Entry 5EIM (X-ray diffraction, 1.54 A resolution); this record covers chains A and C.

Chain A:
Name: YTH domain-containing protein mmi1
Source organism: Schizosaccharomyces pombe 972h-
Reference sequence: O74958 (MMI1_SCHPO); residue numbers follow UniProt; this construct covers 326-488
Sequence (163 residues; row label = number of the first residue in the row):
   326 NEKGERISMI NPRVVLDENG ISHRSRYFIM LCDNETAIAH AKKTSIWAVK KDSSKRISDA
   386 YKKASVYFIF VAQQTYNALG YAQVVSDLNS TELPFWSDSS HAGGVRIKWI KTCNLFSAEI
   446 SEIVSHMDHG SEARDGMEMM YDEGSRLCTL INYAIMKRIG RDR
Disordered / not traced: 326-329, 487-488
From the paper describing this entry:
  - binding site for the 8-nt RNA strand (chain C): Asn-336, Arg-338, Arg-349, Ser-350, Tyr-352, Tyr-392, Tyr-406, Lys-436, Thr-437, Tyr-466, Ser-470, Cys-473, Thr-474, Asn-477
  - mutagenesis - R349A, K436A, T437A: decreased binding to the 8-nt RNA strand (chain C)
  - binding site for the 8-nt RNA strand: Arg-483

Chain C:
Molecule: 8-nt RNA strand
Sequence (8 nucleotides; row label = number of the first residue in the row):
     1 AUUAAACA

How chain A and chain C interact:
Residue-residue contacts (28):
  Asn-336(A) with A6(C), hydrogen bond to the base; C7(C), hydrogen bond to the base
  Arg-338(A) with C7(C), hydrogen bond to the base; A8(C), hydrogen bond to the sugar
  Val-339(A) with A6(C), base contact
  Arg-349(A) with A6(C), hydrogen bond to the sugar; C7(C), salt bridge to the phosphate
  Ser-350(A) with A5(C), base contact
  Tyr-352(A) with A4(C), hydrogen bond to the base; A5(C), base contact
  Tyr-392(A) with A4(C), base contact; A5(C), hydrogen bond to the sugar
  Tyr-406(A) with A4(C), hydrogen bond to the sugar
  Ile-435(A) with A4(C), sugar contact
  Lys-436(A) with U2(C), sugar contact; U3(C), salt bridge to the phosphate; A4(C), salt bridge to the phosphate
  Thr-437(A) with U2(C), hydrogen bond to the base
  Tyr-466(A) with A5(C), hydrogen bond to the base; A6(C), base contact
  Ser-470(A) with A4(C), hydrogen bond to the base
  Cys-473(A) with A4(C), base contact
  Asn-477(A) with A4(C), hydrogen bond to the sugar
  Ile-480(A) with U2(C), sugar contact
  Met-481(A) with A1(C), base contact; U3(C), sugar contact
  Ile-484(A) with U2(C), phosphate contact
  Arg-486(A) with A1(C), sugar contact

Summary:
Chain A and chain C form an interface of 19 and 8 residues respectively; the contacts include 12 hydrogen
bonds and 3 salt bridges. Polar pairs include Asn-336(A)/A6(C), Asn-336(A)/C7(C) and Arg-338(A)/C7(C). The
paper reports a binding site for the 8-nt RNA strand (chain C) at Asn-336(A), Arg-338(A) and Arg-349(A) among
others; R349A, K436A and T437A of chain A reduce binding to the 8-nt RNA strand (chain C).
Chain A is YTH domain-containing protein mmi1 (Schizosaccharomyces pombe 972h-) and chain C is an 8-nt RNA
strand; the structure, YTH domain-containing protein mmi1 and RNA complex, was determined by X-ray diffraction
(same publication as 5EIP).
